8V43 - chains v and B of the 42 polymer chains in the assembly; structure by electron microscopy, 6.10 A resolution (low resolution: residue-level contacts below are approximate; hydrogen-bond / salt-bridge calls are withheld).

[Chain v (and B)]
Name: Tri-2 (CD1371)
Organism: Clostridioides difficile
Notes: chain B of this document is another copy of the same molecule, construct and numbering; everything in this record applies to it too
Reference sequence: A0A1X9JZB1 (A0A1X9JZB1_CLODI); residues 1-350 here = UniProt positions 1-350
Sequence (350 residues; numbered 1 to 350; the number before each row is that of its first residue):
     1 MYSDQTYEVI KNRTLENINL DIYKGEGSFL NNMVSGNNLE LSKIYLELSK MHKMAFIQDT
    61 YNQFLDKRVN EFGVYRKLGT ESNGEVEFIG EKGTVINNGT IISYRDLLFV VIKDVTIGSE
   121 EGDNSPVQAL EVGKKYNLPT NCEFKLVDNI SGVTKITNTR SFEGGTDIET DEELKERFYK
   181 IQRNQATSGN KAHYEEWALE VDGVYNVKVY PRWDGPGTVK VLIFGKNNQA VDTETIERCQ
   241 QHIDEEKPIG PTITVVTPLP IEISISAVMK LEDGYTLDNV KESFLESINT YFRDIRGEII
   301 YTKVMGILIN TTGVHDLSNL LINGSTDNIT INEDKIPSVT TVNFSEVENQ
Disordered / not traced: 347-350

[Interface between chain v and chain B]
Pairs across the interface (45; chain v residue first):
  Tyr2(v) - Glu47(B)
  Tyr2(v) - Met51(B)
  Ile10(v) - Glu40(B)
  Arg13(v) - Glu40(B)
  Arg13(v) - Lys43(B)
  Thr14(v) - Glu40(B)
  Asn17(v) - Gly36(B)
  Asn17(v) - Leu39(B)
  Ile18(v) - Asn32(B)
  Ile18(v) - Met33(B)
  Ile18(v) - Gly36(B)
  Asn19(v) - Asn32(B)
  Leu20(v) - Phe29(B)
  Leu20(v) - Asn32(B)
  Leu30(v) - Met33(B)
  Leu41(v) - Glu40(B)
  Leu41(v) - Ile44(B)
  Tyr45(v) - Ile44(B)
  Leu48(v) - Glu47(B)
  Leu48(v) - Met51(B)
  His52(v) - Met51(B)
  His52(v) - Phe64(B)
  Phe56(v) - Phe64(B)
  Phe56(v) - Lys67(B)
  Ile57(v) - Glu71(B)
  Gln58(v) - Lys67(B)
  Arg68(v) - Glu71(B)
  Phe178(v) - Glu71(B)
  Gln182(v) - Glu71(B)
  Gln182(v) - Phe72(B)
  Gln182(v) - Gly73(B)
  Arg183(v) - Asn70(B)
  Arg183(v) - Gly73(B)
  Arg183(v) - Val74(B)
  Arg183(v) - Tyr75(B)
  Ala186(v) - Ser188(B)
  Thr187(v) - Trp197(B)
  Thr187(v) - Glu246(B)
  Ser188(v) - Pro248(B)
  Gly189(v) - Lys247(B)
  Gly189(v) - Pro248(B)
  Gly189(v) - Ile249(B)
  Asn190(v) - Glu245(B)
  Asn190(v) - Lys247(B)
  Pro211(v) - Ile249(B)
Also at the interface, not in a pair above, chain v (33 interface residues in all): Asn37, Ile44, Phe72, Tyr179, Lys191, Gly217, Ile249
Also at the interface, not in a pair above, chain B (28 interface residues in all): Asn37, His193, Gly250

[Summary]
33 residues of chain v and 28 residues of chain B are in contact.
Chain v and chain B are both Tri-2 (CD1371) (Clostridioides difficile); the structure, CryoEM Structure of
Diffocin - postcontracted - Baseplate - final state, was determined by electron microscopy together with 8V3T,
8V3W, 8V3X, 8V3Z, 8V40 and 8V41 from the same study.
